PDB entry 1JWL | X-ray diffraction, 4.00 A resolution | chains E and B of the 4 polymer chains in the assembly

== Chain E ==
Molecule: 23-nt DNA strand
Sequence (23 nucleotides; numbered 1 to 23; the number before each row is that of its first residue):
     1 TAATTGTTAT CCGCTCACAA TTC
Unresolved in the structure: 1-5, 20-23

== Chain B ==
Name: Lactose Operon Repressor
From: Escherichia coli
Notes: fragment: C-terminal deletion mutant
UniProtKB: P03023 (LACI_ECOLI); numbering as in UniProt (aligned over 1-333)
Amino-acid sequence (333 residues; each row starts with the number of its first residue):
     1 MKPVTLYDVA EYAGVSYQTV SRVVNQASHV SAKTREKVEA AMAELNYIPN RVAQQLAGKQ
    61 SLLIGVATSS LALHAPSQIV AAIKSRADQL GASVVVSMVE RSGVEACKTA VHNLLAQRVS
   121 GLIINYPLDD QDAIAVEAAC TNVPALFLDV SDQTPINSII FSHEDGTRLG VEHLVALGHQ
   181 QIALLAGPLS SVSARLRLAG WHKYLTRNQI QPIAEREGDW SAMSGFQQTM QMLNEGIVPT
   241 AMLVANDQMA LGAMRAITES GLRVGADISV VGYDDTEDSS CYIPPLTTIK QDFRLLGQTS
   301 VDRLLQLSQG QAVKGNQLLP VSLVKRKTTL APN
Unresolved in the structure: 1, 331-333
Ligand contacts: 2-nitrophenyl beta-D-fucopyranoside (NPF): Leu73, Ala75, Pro76, Ile79, Asn125, Leu148, Asp149, Phe161, Ser193, Arg197, Trp220, Asn246, Asp274, Gln291, Phe293, Leu296
Swiss-Prot annotation at these positions:
  - DNA-binding region: Leu6 to Asn25 (H-T-H motif)
  - natural variant: Tyr282 (Y282D: In T41 mutant)
  - mutagenesis: Tyr17 (Y17H: Broadening of specificity), Arg22 (R22N: Recognizes an operator variant)

== Interface between chain E and chain B ==
Pairs across the interface (7):
  DG6(E) with His29(B), phosphate contact; Val30(B), hydrogen bond to the phosphate; Ser31(B), hydrogen bond to the phosphate
  DT7(E) with Thr19(B), phosphate contact
  DT8(E) with Gln18(B), base contact
  DC12(E) with Leu56(B), base contact; Ala57(B), base contact
Also at the interface, not in a pair above, chain B (8 interface residues in all): Ser28

== Overview ==
4 residues of chain E face 8 of chain B across their interface, with 2 hydrogen bonds. Polar pairs include
DG6(E)-Val30(B) and DG6(E)-Ser31(B). Ligands of chain B: 2-nitrophenyl beta-D-fucopyranoside. From UniProt: 2
mutagenesis sites on chain B.
Chain E is a 23-nt DNA strand and chain B is Lactose Operon Repressor (Escherichia coli); the structure,
Structure of the Dimeric lac Repressor/Operator O1/ONPF Complex, was determined by X-ray diffraction.
